7T9J - chains A and C of the 3 polymer chains in the assembly; structure by electron microscopy, 2.79 A resolution.

== Chain A (and C) ==
Name: Spike glycoprotein
Organism: Severe acute respiratory syndrome coronavirus 2
Notes: chain C of this document is another copy of the same molecule, construct and numbering; everything in this record applies to it too
UniProt: P0DTC2 (SPIKE_SARS2); aligned to UniProt positions 1-1208 over residues 1-1208
Amino-acid sequence (1285 residues; numbered 1 to 1288 plus 6 insertion-coded residues; 9 numbers in that range are skipped by the numbering (no residue carries them; nothing is unmodelled there); the number before each row is that of its first residue; a row labelled like 210A-210F holds insertion residues (210A, then the next letters in order)):
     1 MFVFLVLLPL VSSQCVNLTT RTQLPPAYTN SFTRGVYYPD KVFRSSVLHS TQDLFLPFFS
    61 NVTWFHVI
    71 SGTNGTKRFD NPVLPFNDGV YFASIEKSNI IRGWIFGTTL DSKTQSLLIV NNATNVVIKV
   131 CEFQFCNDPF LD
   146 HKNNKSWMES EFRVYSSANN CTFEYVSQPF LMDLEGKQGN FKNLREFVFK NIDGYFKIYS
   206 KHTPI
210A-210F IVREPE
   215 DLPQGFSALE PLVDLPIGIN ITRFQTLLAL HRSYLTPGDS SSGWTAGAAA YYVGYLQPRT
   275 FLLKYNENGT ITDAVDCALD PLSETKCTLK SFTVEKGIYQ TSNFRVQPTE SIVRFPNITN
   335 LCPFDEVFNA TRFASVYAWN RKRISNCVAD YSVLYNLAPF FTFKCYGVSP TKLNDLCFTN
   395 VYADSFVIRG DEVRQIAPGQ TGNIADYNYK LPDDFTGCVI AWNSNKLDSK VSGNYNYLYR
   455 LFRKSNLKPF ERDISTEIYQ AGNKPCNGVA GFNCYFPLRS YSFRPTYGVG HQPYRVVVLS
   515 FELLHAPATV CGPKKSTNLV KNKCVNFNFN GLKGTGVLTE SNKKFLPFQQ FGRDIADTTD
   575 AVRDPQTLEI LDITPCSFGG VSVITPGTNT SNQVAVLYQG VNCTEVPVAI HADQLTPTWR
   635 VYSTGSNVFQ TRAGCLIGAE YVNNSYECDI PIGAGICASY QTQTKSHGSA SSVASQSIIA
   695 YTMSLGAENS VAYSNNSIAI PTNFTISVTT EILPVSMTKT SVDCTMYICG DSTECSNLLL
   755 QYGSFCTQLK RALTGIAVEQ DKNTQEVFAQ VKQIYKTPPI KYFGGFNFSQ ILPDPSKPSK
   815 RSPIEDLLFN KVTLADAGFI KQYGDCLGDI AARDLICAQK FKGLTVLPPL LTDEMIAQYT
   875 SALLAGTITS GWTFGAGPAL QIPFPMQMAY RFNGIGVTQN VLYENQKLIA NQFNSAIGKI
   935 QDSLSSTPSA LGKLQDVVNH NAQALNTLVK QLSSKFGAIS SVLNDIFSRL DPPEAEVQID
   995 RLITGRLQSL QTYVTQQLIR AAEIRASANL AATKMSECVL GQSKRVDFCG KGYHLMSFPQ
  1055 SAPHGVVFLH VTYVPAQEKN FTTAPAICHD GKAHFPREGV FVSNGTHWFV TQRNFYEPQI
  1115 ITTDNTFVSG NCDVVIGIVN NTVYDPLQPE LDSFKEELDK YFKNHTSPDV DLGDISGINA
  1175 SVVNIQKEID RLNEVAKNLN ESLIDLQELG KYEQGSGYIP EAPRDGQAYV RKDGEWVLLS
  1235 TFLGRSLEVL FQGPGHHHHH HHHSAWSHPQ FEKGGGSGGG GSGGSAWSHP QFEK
Disordered / not traced: 1-13, 71-76, 146-152, 177-184, 210A-210F, 248-256, 332-528, 621-640, 676-690, 828-855, 1148-1288 (chain C: 1-13, 71-76, 146-152, 177-184, 210A-210F, 248-256, 621-640, 676-690, 828-855, 1148-1288)
Cystine bridges: Cys15-Cys136, Cys131-Cys166, Cys291-Cys301, Cys538-Cys590, Cys617-Cys649, Cys662-Cys671, Cys738-Cys760, Cys743-Cys749, Cys1032-Cys1043, Cys1082-Cys1126
Covalently attached groups: N-acetylglucosamine (NAG) linked to Asn17, Asn61, Asn122, Asn165, Asn234, Asn282, Asn331, Asn709, Asn717, Asn801, Asn1074, Asn1098, Asn1134
Sequence notes: variant Val67 (Ala in P0DTC2), Ile95 (Thr in P0DTC2), Asn417 (Lys in P0DTC2), Asn477 (Ser in P0DTC2), Lys478 (Thr in P0DTC2), Tyr501 (Asn in P0DTC2), Gly614 (Asp in P0DTC2), Tyr655 (His in P0DTC2), His681 (Pro in P0DTC2), Tyr796 (Asp in P0DTC2); conflict Asp142 (Tyr145 in P0DTC2), Arg210C (Asn211 in P0DTC2), Glu210D (Leu212 in P0DTC2), 29 further conflict positions vs the reference (P0DTC2) not listed; insertion (210A-210B); expression tag (1209-1288)
Curated features (UniProtKB/Swiss-Prot):
  - region: Asn280 to Cys301 (Putative superantigen), Arg403 to Asp405 (Integrin-binding motif), Asn448 to Phe456 (Immunodominant HLA epitope recognized by the CD8+), Ser816 to Tyr837 (Fusion peptide 1), Lys835 to Phe855 (Fusion peptide 2), Asp1163 to Glu1202 (Heptad repeat 2)
  - site: Arg815, Ser816 (Cleavage)
  - glycosylation: Asn17 (N-linked (GlcNAc...) (complex) asparagine), Asn61 (N-linked (GlcNAc...) (hybrid) asparagine), Asn74 (N-linked (GlcNAc...) (complex) asparagine), Asn122 (N-linked (GlcNAc...) (hybrid) asparagine), Asn149 (N-linked (GlcNAc...) (complex) asparagine), Asn165 (N-linked (GlcNAc...) (complex) asparagine), Asn234 (N-linked (GlcNAc...) (high mannose) asparagine), Asn282 (N-linked (GlcNAc...) (complex) asparagine), Thr323 (O-linked (GalNAc) threonine), Ser325 (O-linked (HexNAc...) serine), Asn331 (N-linked (GlcNAc...) (complex) asparagine), Asn343 (N-linked (GlcNAc...) (complex) asparagine), Asn603 (N-linked (GlcNAc...) (hybrid) asparagine), Asn616 (N-linked (GlcNAc...) (complex) asparagine), Asn657 (N-linked (GlcNAc...) (complex) asparagine), Thr676 (O-linked (GlcNAc...) threonine), Thr678 (O-linked (GlcNAc...) threonine), Asn709 (N-linked (GlcNAc...) (high mannose) asparagine), Asn717 (N-linked (GlcNAc...) (hybrid) asparagine), Asn801 (N-linked (GlcNAc...) (hybrid) asparagine) and 6 more in UniProt

== How chain A and chain C interact ==
Residue-residue contacts - 174 pairs, chain A then chain C:
  Tyr38(A) - Phe562(C)  hydrophobic
  Asp40(A) - Phe562(C)
  Lys41(A) - Phe562(C)
  Lys41(A) - Gln563(C)
  Lys41(A) - Gln564(C)  hydrogen bond (backbone-backbone)
  Lys41(A) - Phe565(C)
  Val42(A) - Gln563(C)
  Val42(A) - Phe565(C)
  Val42(A) - Arg567(C)
  Phe43(A) - Lys557(C)
  Phe43(A) - Lys558(C)
  Phe43(A) - Phe559(C)  hydrophobic
  Phe43(A) - Gln563(C)
  Phe43(A) - Phe565(C)  hydrogen bond (backbone-backbone)
  Phe43(A) - Gly566(C)
  Phe43(A) - Arg567(C)  hydrogen bond (backbone-backbone)
  Arg44(A) - Arg567(C)
  Val47(A) - Ile569(C)  hydrophobic
  Tyr200(A) - Arg357(C)  hydrogen bond
  Tyr200(A) - Asn394(C)  hydrogen bond
  Tyr200(A) - Tyr396(C)
  Glu224(A) - Leu560(C)
  Pro225(A) - Phe562(C)  hydrophobic
  Pro230(A) - Arg357(C)
  Pro230(A) - Tyr396(C)
  Asn282(A) - Lys558(C)  hydrogen bond
  Asp737(A) - Asn317(C)  hydrogen bond
  Asp737(A) - Arg319(C)  salt bridge
  Met740(A) - Phe592(C)  hydrophobic
  Asp745(A) - Gly548(C)
  Asp745(A) - Thr549(C)  hydrogen bond (side chain-backbone)
  Gln755(A) - Ser968(C)
  Gln755(A) - Lys969(C)  hydrogen bond (backbone-backbone)
  Gln755(A) - Phe970(C)  hydrogen bond (backbone-backbone)
  Tyr756(A) - Gln965(C)
  Tyr756(A) - Ser968(C)
  Tyr756(A) - Phe970(C)
  Tyr756(A) - Arg995(C)
  Gly757(A) - Gln965(C)
  Gly757(A) - Ser968(C)
  Ser758(A) - Thr961(C)
  Ser758(A) - Gln965(C)  hydrogen bond
  Phe759(A) - Gln965(C)
  Phe759(A) - Phe970(C)  hydrophobic
  Phe759(A) - Ser1003(C)
  Gln762(A) - Thr961(C)
  Gln762(A) - Thr1006(C)
  Arg765(A) - Gln957(C)
  Glu773(A) - Glu1017(C)
  Gln784(A) - Lys1045(C)
  Lys786(A) - Gly700(C)
  Lys786(A) - Ala701(C)  hydrogen bond (backbone-backbone)
  Gln787(A) - Ala701(C)
  Gln787(A) - Asn703(C)
  Ile788(A) - Leu699(C)  hydrophobic
  Ile788(A) - Gly700(C)
  Ile788(A) - Ala701(C)  hydrogen bond (backbone-backbone)
  Ile788(A) - Glu702(C)
  Ile788(A) - Asn703(C)  hydrogen bond (backbone-backbone)
  Tyr789(A) - Asn703(C)
  Tyr789(A) - Val705(C)  hydrophobic
  Lys790(A) - Glu702(C)
  Lys790(A) - Asn703(C)
  Pro792(A) - Tyr707(C)  hydrophobic
  Tyr796(A) - Tyr707(C)
  Phe797(A) - Tyr707(C)  hydrophobic
  Lys856(A) - Asp568(C)  salt bridge
  Lys856(A) - Ala570(C)
  Lys856(A) - Thr572(C)  hydrogen bond
  Gly857(A) - Phe592(C)
  Leu861(A) - Gln613(C)
  Pro862(A) - Ala647(C)  hydrophobic
  Pro863(A) - Ala668(C)  hydrogen bond (backbone-backbone)
  Leu864(A) - Pro665(C)  hydrophobic
  Leu864(A) - Ala668(C)
  Leu864(A) - Gly669(C)  hydrogen bond (backbone-backbone)
  Leu864(A) - Ile670(C)
  Leu864(A) - Cys671(C)  hydrophobic
  Leu864(A) - Met697(C)  hydrophobic
  Leu865(A) - Met697(C)  hydrophobic
  Thr866(A) - Ala668(C)
  Thr866(A) - Gly669(C)
  Met869(A) - Gly669(C)
  Met869(A) - Met697(C)  hydrophobic
  Met869(A) - Leu699(C)
  Gln872(A) - Leu699(C)
  Tyr873(A) - Leu699(C)  hydrogen bond (side chain-backbone)
  Thr883(A) - Val705(C)
  Thr883(A) - Tyr707(C)
  Trp886(A) - Tyr1047(C)
  Gly889(A) - Asp1041(C)
  Gly889(A) - Lys1045(C)  hydrogen bond (backbone-side chain)
  Ala890(A) - Gly1046(C)
  Ala890(A) - Tyr1047(C)
  Ala890(A) - Pro1069(C)
  Pro892(A) - Pro1069(C)
  Pro892(A) - Glu1072(C)
  Ala893(A) - Val705(C)  hydrophobic
  Leu894(A) - Ala713(C)
  Leu894(A) - Pro715(C)  hydrophobic
  Leu894(A) - Glu1072(C)
  Gln895(A) - Val705(C)
  Gln895(A) - Ala706(C)
  Gln895(A) - Ser711(C)
  Gln895(A) - Ile712(C)
  Gln895(A) - Ala713(C)  hydrogen bond (backbone-backbone)
  Gln895(A) - Asn1074(C)  hydrogen bond
  Ile896(A) - Tyr707(C)
  Ile896(A) - Ile712(C)  hydrophobic
  Pro897(A) - Tyr707(C)  hydrophobic
  Pro897(A) - Ser708(C)
  Pro897(A) - Asn709(C)
  Pro897(A) - Ser711(C)
  Pro897(A) - Thr1077(C)
  Phe898(A) - Tyr707(C)  hydrogen bond (backbone-side chain)
  Met900(A) - Thr1077(C)  hydrogen bond
  Met900(A) - Ala1078(C)
  Met900(A) - Val1094(C)  hydrophobic
  Tyr904(A) - Ile712(C)
  Tyr904(A) - Val1094(C)
  Tyr904(A) - Arg1107(C)
  Asn907(A) - Arg1107(C)
  Gln913(A) - Pro1090(C)
  Gln913(A) - Arg1107(C)
  Asn914(A) - Phe1089(C)
  Asn914(A) - Phe1121(C)
  Asn914(A) - Ser1123(C)  hydrogen bond
  Tyr917(A) - Pro1079(C)  hydrophobic
  Tyr917(A) - Phe1089(C)  hydrophobic
  Tyr917(A) - Val1129(C)  hydrophobic
  Glu918(A) - Ser1123(C)  hydrogen bond
  Glu918(A) - Val1128(C)
  Gln920(A) - Ile1130(C)
  Val963(A) - Ala570(C)
  Lys964(A) - Ile569(C)
  Leu966(A) - Ala570(C)
  Ser967(A) - Ala570(C)  hydrogen bond (backbone-backbone)
  Ser967(A) - Asp571(C)
  Asn978(A) - Lys547(C)  hydrogen bond (side chain-backbone)
  Asn978(A) - Gly548(C)
  Asp979(A) - Leu518(C)
  Asp979(A) - Leu546(C)
  Phe981(A) - Lys386(C)
  Ser982(A) - Lys386(C)
  Ser982(A) - Leu390(C)
  Ser982(A) - Gly545(C)
  Arg983(A) - Gly381(C)
  Arg983(A) - Val382(C)
  Arg983(A) - Ser383(C)  hydrogen bond (backbone-backbone)
  Arg983(A) - Leu390(C)
  Arg983(A) - Leu517(C)
  Leu984(A) - Ser383(C)
  Asp985(A) - Ser383(C)  hydrogen bond
  Asp985(A) - Thr385(C)
  Asp994(A) - Arg995(C)  salt bridge
  Leu1001(A) - Gln1002(C)
  Gln1005(A) - Gln1002(C)  hydrogen bond
  Gln1005(A) - Thr1006(C)  hydrogen bond
  Thr1009(A) - Thr1009(C)
  Leu1012(A) - Gln1010(C)
  Leu1012(A) - Ile1013(C)  hydrophobic
  Arg1019(A) - Glu1017(C)  salt bridge
  Thr1027(A) - Arg1039(C)
  Ser1030(A) - Val1040(C)
  Ser1030(A) - Asp1041(C)
  Glu1031(A) - Arg1039(C)  salt bridge
  Glu1031(A) - Val1040(C)
  Leu1034(A) - Val1040(C)
  Leu1034(A) - Asp1041(C)
  Gly1035(A) - Val1040(C)
  Arg1039(A) - Arg1039(C)
  Glu1111(A) - Ser1123(C)
  Leu1141(A) - Leu1141(C)  hydrophobic
  Glu1144(A) - Leu1141(C)
Other interface residues (no listed pair), chain A (102 interface residues in all): Gly283, Thr739, Lys764, Ala766, Gln779, Thr887, Gly891, Pro899, Thr912, Glu990, Thr998, Gln1002, Ile1013, Gln1113
Other interface residues (no listed pair), chain C (108 interface residues in all): Pro384, Pro521, Cys662, Ile666, Gly667, Ser704, Asn710, Gly971, Gly999, Phe1042, Tyr1067, Val1068, Gly1093, Val1122, Gly1124, Leu1145

== Overview ==
102 residues of chain A face 108 of chain C across their interface, with 31 hydrogen bonds and 5 salt bridges.
Polar contacts include Asp737(A)-Arg319(C), Lys856(A)-Asp568(C) and Asp994(A)-Arg995(C). Covalently linked
N-acetylglucosamine: at Asn17(A), Asn61(A), Asn122(A), Asn165(A), Asn234(A) and Asn282(A) and 7 more.
Both chains are Spike glycoprotein (Severe acute respiratory syndrome coronavirus 2). Entry 7T9J (Cryo-EM
structure of the SARS-CoV-2 Omicron spike protein) was determined by electron microscopy together with 7T9K
and 7T9L from the same study.
